Entry 2Z31 (X-ray diffraction, 2.70 A resolution); this record covers chains A and D of the 5 polymer chains in the assembly.

Chain A:
Molecule: T-cell receptor alpha-chain
From: Mus musculus
UniProtKB: Q5R1F5 (Q5R1F5_MOUSE); the author numbering skips numbers that UniProt does not, so the offset changes along the chain: 1-59 = UniProt 21-79; 61-93 = UniProt 80-112
Amino-acid sequence (112 residues; numbered 1 to 116 plus 1 insertion-coded residue; 5 numbers in that range are skipped by the numbering (no residue carries them; nothing is unmodelled there); the number before each row is that of its first residue):
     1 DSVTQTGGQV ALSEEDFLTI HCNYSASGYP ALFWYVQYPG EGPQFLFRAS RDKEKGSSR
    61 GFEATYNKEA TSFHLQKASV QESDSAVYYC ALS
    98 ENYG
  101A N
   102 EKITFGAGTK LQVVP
Disulfide bonds: Cys22-Cys90

Chain D:
Molecule: H-2 class II histocompatibility antigen, A-U beta chain precursor
From: Mus musculus
Notes: fragment: extracellular beta-1 and extracellular beta-2
UniProtKB: P06344 (HB2U_MOUSE); the construct lacks a stretch of the UniProt sequence and is renumbered around it, so the offset changes along the chain: 1-64 = UniProt 28-91; 67-84 = UniProt 92-109; 85-190 = UniProt 111-216
Amino-acid sequence (189 residues; row label = number of the first residue in the row; note: 2 numbers in that range are skipped by the numbering (no residue carries them; nothing is unmodelled there)):
     1 GDSERHFVVQ FQPFCYFTNG TQRIRYVTRY IYNREEYLRF DSDVGEYRAV TELGRPDAEY
    61 YNKQ
    67 YLERTRAELD TVCRYNYE
   84A E
    85 TEVPTSLRRL EQPNVVISLS RTEALNHHNT LVCSVTDFYP AKIKVRWFRN GQEETVGVSS
   145 TQLIRNGDWT FQVLVMLEMT PRRGEVYTCH VEHPSLKSPI TVEWRA
Unresolved in the structure: 1
Disulfide bonds: Cys15-Cys79, Cys117-Cys173

Chain A / chain D interface:
Contacting residue pairs (13):
  Ser27(A) - Tyr81(D)  hydrogen bond (backbone-side chain)
  Gly28(A) - Tyr81(D)
  Tyr29(A) - Asp76(D)
  Tyr29(A) - Thr77(D)
  Arg48(A) - Arg70(D)
  Ser50(A) - Arg70(D)
  Ser50(A) - Ala73(D)
  Ser50(A) - Thr77(D)
  Arg51(A) - Arg72(D)
  Arg51(A) - Ala73(D)
  Arg51(A) - Asp76(D)  salt bridge
  Asn99(A) - Thr77(D)
  Asn99(A) - Tyr81(D)

In short:
7 residues of chain A face 6 of chain D across their interface; the contacts include 1 hydrogen bond and 1
salt bridge. Polar pairs include Arg51(A)-Asp76(D) and Ser27(A)-Tyr81(D).
Here chain A is T-cell receptor alpha-chain and chain D is H-2 class II histocompatibility antigen, A-U beta
chain precursor, both from Mus musculus. Entry 2Z31 (Crystal structure of immune receptor complex) was
determined by X-ray diffraction together with 2PXY and 2Z35 from the same study.
